7PFC - chains J and U of the 19 polymer chains in the assembly; structure by electron microscopy, 6.40 A resolution (low resolution: residue-level contacts below are approximate; hydrogen-bond / salt-bridge calls are withheld).

== Chain J ==
Molecule: 788-nt DNA strand
From: synthetic construct
Sequence (788 nucleotides; row label = number of the first residue in the row):
     1 ATCGGGTTAC CTTAATACTT ACATGACAGG ATGTATATAT CTGACACGTG CCTGGAGACT
    61 AGGGAGTAAT CCCCTTGGCG GTTAAAACGC GGGGGACAGC GCGTACGTGC GTTTAAGCGG
   121 TGCTAGAGCT GTCTACGACC AATTGAGCGG CCTCGGCACC GGGATTCTCC AGTATGGCGG
   181 CCAGTGCGCG AGACAGTACT GGGTTACCTT AATACTTACA TGACAGGATG TATATATCTG
   241 ACACGTGCCT GGAGACTAGG GAGTAATCCC CTTGGCGGTT AAAACGCGGG GGACAGCGCG
   301 TACGTGCGTT TAAGCGGTGC TAGAGCTGTC TACGACCAAT TGAGCGGCCT CGGCACCGGG
   361 ATTCTCCAGT ATGGCGGCCA GTGCGCGAGA CAGTACTGGG TTACCTTAAT ACTTACATGA
   421 CAGGATGTAT ATATCTGACA CGTGCCTGGA GACTAGGGAG TAATCCCCTT GGCGGTTAAA
   481 ACGCGGGGGA CAGCGCGTAC GTGCGTTTAA GCGGTGCTAG AGCTGTCTAC GACCAATTGA
   541 GCGGCCTCGG CACCGGGATT CTCCAGTATG GCGGCCAGTG CGCGAGACAG TACTGGGTTA
   601 CCTTAATACT TACATGACAG GATGTATATA TCTGACACGT GCCTGGAGAC TAGGGAGTAA
   661 TCCCCTTGGC GGTTAAAACG CGGGGGACAG CGCGTACGTG CGTTTAAGCG GTGCTAGAGC
   721 TGTCTACGAC CAATTGAGCG GCCTCGGCAC CGGGATTCTC CAGTATGGCG GCCAGTGCGC
   781 GAGACGAT
Unresolved in the structure: 1-212, 385-601, 774-788

== Chain U ==
Name: Histone H1.4
From: Homo sapiens
UniProtKB: P10412 (H14_HUMAN); residues 1-218 here correspond to UniProt positions 2-219 (UniProt number = residue number + 1)
Chain sequence (218 residues; row label = number of the first residue in the row):
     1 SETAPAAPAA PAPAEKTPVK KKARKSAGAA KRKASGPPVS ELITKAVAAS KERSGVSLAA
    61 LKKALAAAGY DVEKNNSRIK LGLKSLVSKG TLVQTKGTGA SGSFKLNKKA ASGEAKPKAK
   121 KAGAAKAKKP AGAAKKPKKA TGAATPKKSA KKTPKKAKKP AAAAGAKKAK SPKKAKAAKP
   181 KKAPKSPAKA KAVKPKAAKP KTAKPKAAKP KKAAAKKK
Unresolved in the structure: 1-34, 110-218
Curated features (UniProtKB/Swiss-Prot):
  - modified residue: Ser-1 (N-acetylserine), Lys-16 (N6-acetyllysine), Thr-17 (Phosphothreonine), Lys-25 (N6-acetyllysine), Lys-33 (N6-(beta-hydroxybutyryl)lysine), Ser-35 (Phosphoserine), Lys-51 (N6-(beta-hydroxybutyryl)lysine), Arg-53 (Citrulline), Lys-63 (N6-(beta-hydroxybutyryl)lysine), Lys-84 (N6-(beta-hydroxybutyryl)lysine), Lys-89 (N6-(beta-hydroxybutyryl)lysine), Lys-105 (N6-(beta-hydroxybutyryl)lysine), Thr-145 (Phosphothreonine), Ser-149 (ADP-ribosylserine), Ser-186 (Phosphoserine)
Reported in the primary citation:
  - post-translational modification sites: Lys-25, Ser-26, Lys-33 (citing earlier work)

== Chain J / chain U interface ==
Residue-residue contacts (29; chain J residue first):
  DA614(J) / Arg-53(U)
  DG690(J) / Ser-101(U)
  DC691(J) / Lys-96(U)
  DC691(J) / Gly-97(U)
  DC691(J) / Gly-102(U)
  DC691(J) / Ser-103(U)
  DG692(J) / Gly-55(U)
  DG692(J) / Val-56(U)
  DG692(J) / Ser-57(U)
  DG692(J) / Lys-96(U)
  DG692(J) / Gly-102(U)
  DG692(J) / Ser-103(U)
  DC693(J) / Gly-55(U)
  DC693(J) / Val-56(U)
  DC693(J) / Ser-57(U)
  DC693(J) / Ala-60(U)
  DC693(J) / Lys-63(U)
  DG694(J) / Lys-63(U)
  DT766(J) / Arg-78(U)
  DG767(J) / Lys-74(U)
  DG767(J) / Arg-78(U)
  DG768(J) / Val-39(U)
  DG768(J) / Tyr-70(U)
  DG768(J) / Asn-75(U)
  DG768(J) / Arg-78(U)
  DC769(J) / Val-39(U)
  DC769(J) / Ser-40(U)
  DC769(J) / Leu-81(U)
  DC769(J) / Gly-82(U)
Interface residues without a listed pair, chain J (11 interface residues in all): DC613
Interface residues without a listed pair, chain U (23 interface residues in all): Pro-37, Pro-38, Ser-54, Ser-85

== In short ==
11 residues of chain J and 23 residues of chain U are in contact. From the paper: modification sites
Lys-25(U), Ser-26(U) and Lys-33(U).
Chain J is a 788-nt DNA strand (synthetic construct) and chain U is Histone H1.4 (Homo sapiens); the
structure, Nucleosome stack of the 4x197 nucleosome array containing H1, was determined by electron
microscopy, deposited together with 7PET, 7PEU, 7PEV, 7PEW, 7PEX, 7PEY and 16 further entries.
